PDB entry 9C2I | electron microscopy, 3.62 A resolution | chain A

== Chain A ==
Molecule: ATP-binding cassette sub-family C member 2
From: Homo sapiens
Notes: EC 7.6.2.-, 7.6.2.2, 7.6.2.3
UniProt: Q92887 (MRP2_HUMAN); residues 1-1545 here = UniProt positions 1-1545
Amino-acid sequence (1545 residues; each row starts with the number of its first residue):
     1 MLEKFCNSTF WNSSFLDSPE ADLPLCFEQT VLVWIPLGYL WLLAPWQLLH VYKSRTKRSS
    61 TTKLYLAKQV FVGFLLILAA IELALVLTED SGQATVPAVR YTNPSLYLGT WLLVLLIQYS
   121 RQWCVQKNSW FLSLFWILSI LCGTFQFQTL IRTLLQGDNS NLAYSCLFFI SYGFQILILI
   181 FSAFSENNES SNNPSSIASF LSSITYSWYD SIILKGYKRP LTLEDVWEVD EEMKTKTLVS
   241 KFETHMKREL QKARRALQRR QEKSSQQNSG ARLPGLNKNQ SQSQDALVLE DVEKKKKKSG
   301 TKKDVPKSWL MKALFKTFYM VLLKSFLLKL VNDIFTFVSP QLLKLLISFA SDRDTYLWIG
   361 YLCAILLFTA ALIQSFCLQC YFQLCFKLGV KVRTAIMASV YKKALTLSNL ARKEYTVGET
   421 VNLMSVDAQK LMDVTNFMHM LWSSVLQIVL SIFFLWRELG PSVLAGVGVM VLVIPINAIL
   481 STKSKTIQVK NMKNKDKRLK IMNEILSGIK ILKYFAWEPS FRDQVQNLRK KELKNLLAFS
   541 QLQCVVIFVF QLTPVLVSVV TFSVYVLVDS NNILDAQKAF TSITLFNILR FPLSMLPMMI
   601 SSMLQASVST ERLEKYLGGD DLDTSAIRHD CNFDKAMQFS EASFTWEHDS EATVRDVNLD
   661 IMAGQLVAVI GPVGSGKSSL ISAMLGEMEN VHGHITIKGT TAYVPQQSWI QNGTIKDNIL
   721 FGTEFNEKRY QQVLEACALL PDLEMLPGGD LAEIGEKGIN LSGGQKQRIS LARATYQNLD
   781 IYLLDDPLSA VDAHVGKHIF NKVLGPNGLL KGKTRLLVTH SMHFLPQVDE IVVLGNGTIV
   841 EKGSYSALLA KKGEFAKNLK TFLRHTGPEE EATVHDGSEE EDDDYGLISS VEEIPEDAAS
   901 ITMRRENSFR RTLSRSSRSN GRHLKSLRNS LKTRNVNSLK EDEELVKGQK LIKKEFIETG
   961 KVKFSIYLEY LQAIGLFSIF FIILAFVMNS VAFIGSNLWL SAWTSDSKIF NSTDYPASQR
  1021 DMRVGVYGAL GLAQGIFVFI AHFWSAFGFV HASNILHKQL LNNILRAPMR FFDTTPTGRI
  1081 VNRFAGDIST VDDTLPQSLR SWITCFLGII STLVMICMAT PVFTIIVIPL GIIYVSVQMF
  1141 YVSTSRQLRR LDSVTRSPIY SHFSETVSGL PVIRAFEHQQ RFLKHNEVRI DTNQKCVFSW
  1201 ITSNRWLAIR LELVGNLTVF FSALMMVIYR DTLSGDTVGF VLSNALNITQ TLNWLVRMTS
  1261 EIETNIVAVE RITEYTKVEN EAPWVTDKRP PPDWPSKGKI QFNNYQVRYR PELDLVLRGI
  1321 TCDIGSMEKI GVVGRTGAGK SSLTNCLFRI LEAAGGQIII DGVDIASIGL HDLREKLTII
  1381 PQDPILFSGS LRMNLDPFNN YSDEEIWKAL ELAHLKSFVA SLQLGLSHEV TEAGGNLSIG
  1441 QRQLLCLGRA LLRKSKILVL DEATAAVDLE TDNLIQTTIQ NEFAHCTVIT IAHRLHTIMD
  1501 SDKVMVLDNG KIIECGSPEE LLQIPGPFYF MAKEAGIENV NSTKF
Not modelled in the structure: 1, 263-304, 860-885, 916-962, 1539-1545
Swiss-Prot annotation at these positions:
  - binding site (ATP): Gly671 to Ser678, Gly1334 to Ser1341
  - modified residue (Phosphoserine): Ser281, Ser283, Ser878, Ser926, Ser930, Ser938, Ser1438
  - glycosylation (N-linked (GlcNAc...) asparagine): Asn7, Asn12, Asn1011
  - natural variant: Asp333 (D333G: Decreased expression), Arg353 (R353H: Altered transporter activity), Thr486 (T486I: Altered transporter activity), Arg768 (R768W: In DJS), Gly921 (G921S: Altered transporter activity), Ile1036 (I1036T: No effect on transporter activity), Arg1150 (R1150H: In DJS), Ile1173 (I1173F: In DJS), Arg1174 (R1174H: Decreased expression), Arg1181 (R1181L: Decreased expression), Asn1244 (N1244K: Decreased transporter activity), Pro1291 (P1291L: Altered transporter activity), 2 further natural variant entries in UniProt
  - mutagenesis: Trp1254 (W1254A/C: Fails to transport methotrexate, leukotriene C4 and estradiol glucuronide; W1254F: Fails to transport methotrexate and leukotriene C4. Does not affect estradiol glucuronide transport ...)
What the authors report for this chain:
  - mutagenesis - R928A/K932A (11 +/- 4 uM): decreased binding to LTC4
  - specificity-determining residues: Phe437 (proposed by the authors, not directly observed)

== In short ==
From UniProt: 16 ATP-binding residues and one mutagenesis site. The paper reports that R928A/K932A reduce
binding to LTC4; the specificity determinant Phe437.
Chain A is ATP-binding cassette sub-family C member 2 (Homo sapiens); the structure, Inward-facing,
ligand-free Multidrug Resistance-associated protein 2 (MRP2), was determined by electron microscopy (same
publication as 9BR2, 9BUK and 9C12).
